PDB entry 3MYY | X-ray diffraction, 2.10 A resolution | chains A and B

# Chain A (and B)
Molecule: Chemotaxis protein cheY
Source organism: Escherichia coli K-12
Notes: fragment: CheY; chain B of this document is another copy of the same molecule, construct and numbering; everything in this record applies to it too
UniProt: P0AE67 (CHEY_ECOLI); residues 2-129 here = UniProt positions 2-129
Amino-acid sequence (128 residues; row label = number of the first residue in the row):
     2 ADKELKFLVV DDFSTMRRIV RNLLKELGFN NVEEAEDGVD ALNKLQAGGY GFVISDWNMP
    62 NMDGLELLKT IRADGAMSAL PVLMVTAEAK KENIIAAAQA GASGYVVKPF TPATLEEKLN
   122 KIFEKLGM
Sequence notes: engineered mutation Pro113 (Ala in P0AE67)
Metal / ion sites: Mn2+: Asp13, Asp57, Asn59 (together with beryllium trifluoride); beryllium trifluoride ion near Asp57 (its only coordinating residue here)
Ligand contacts: beryllium trifluoride (BEF): Arg18, Glu35, Ala36, Glu37, Asp41, Lys45
Curated features (UniProtKB/Swiss-Prot):
  - binding site (Mg(2+)): Asp12, Asp13, Asp57, Asn59
  - modified residue: Asp57 (4-aspartylphosphate), Lys92 (N6-acetyllysine), Lys109 (N6-acetyllysine)
What the authors report for this chain:
  - mutagenesis - A113P (8-fold): increased catalytic activity
  - mutagenesis - A113P: unchanged catalytic activity on autodephosphorylation
  - mutagenesis - A113P: increased binding to beryllium trifluoride
  - mutagenesis - V86S/A113P: decreased catalytic activity
  - binding site for beryllium trifluoride: Asp57, Thr87, Lys109
  - contacts within the chain: Asp12-Lys109 (salt bridge)
  - post-translational modification sites: Asp57 (citing earlier work)
  - catalytic residues: Asp57, Lys109 (citing earlier work)
  - conformationally variable residues (helix shift, loop rearrangement): Leu24, Thr87 to Ala90
  - contacts within the chain: Val86-Lys109 (hydrophobic contact) (proposed by the authors, not directly observed)
  - allosteric site: Val21, Leu24, Leu25, Leu84, Val86, Phe111, Leu116 (from molecular simulation)
  - mutagenesis - A113P: unchanged binding to Mg2+

# Interface between chain A and chain B
Pairs across the interface - 13 pairs, chain A then chain B:
  Lys92(A) with Ala90(B), hydrogen bond (side chain-backbone)
  Ile96(A) with Ile95(B), hydrophobic; Tyr106(B); Val108(B), hydrophobic; Lys119(B)
  Ala99(A) with Ile95(B), hydrophobic; Ala99(B)
  Gln100(A) with Ala99(B); Ala103(B), hydrogen bond (side chain-backbone); Ser104(B), hydrogen bond (side chain-backbone); Gly105(B)
  Tyr106(A) with Lys92(B), hydrogen bond (backbone-side chain); Ile96(B), hydrophobic
Also at the interface, not in a pair above, chain A (12 interface residues in all): Ile95, Ala103, Ser104, Gly105, Val108, Lys119, Lys126
Also at the interface, not in a pair above, chain B (13 interface residues in all): Lys91, Gln100

# Overview
12 residues of chain A face 13 of chain B across their interface, with 4 hydrogen bonds. Polar pairs include
Lys92(A)-Ala90(B), Gln100(A)-Ala103(B) and Gln100(A)-Ser104(B). Ligands of chain A: beryllium trifluoride.
Curated annotation (UniProt) lists 4 Mg2+-binding residues on chain A. From the paper: catalytic residues
Asp57(A) and Lys109(A); A113P of chain A increases catalytic activity.
Chain A and chain B are both Chemotaxis protein cheY (Escherichia coli K-12); the structure, Structure of E.
Coli CheY mutant A113P bound to Beryllium fluoride, was determined by X-ray diffraction, deposited together
with 3OO0 and 3OO1.
